Entry 6IRO (electron microscopy, 3.40 A resolution); this record covers chains E and I of the 11 polymer chains in the assembly.

Chain E:
Molecule: Histone H3
Source organism: Xenopus laevis
Reference sequence: A0A310TTQ1 (A0A310TTQ1_XENLA); residues 1-135 here correspond to UniProt positions 2-136 (UniProt number = residue number + 1)
Chain sequence (135 residues; numbered 1 to 135; the number before each row is that of its first residue):
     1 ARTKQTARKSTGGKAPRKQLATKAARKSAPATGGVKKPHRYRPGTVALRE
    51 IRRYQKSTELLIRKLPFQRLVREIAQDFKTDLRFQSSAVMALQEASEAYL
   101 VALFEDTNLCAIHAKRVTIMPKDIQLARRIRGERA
Unresolved in the structure: 1-39, 135

Chain I:
Molecule: 167-nt DNA strand
Source organism: Escherichia coli K-12
Sequence (167 nucleotides; each row starts with the number of its first residue):
     1 CTCGAGAATCCCGGTGCCGAGGCCGCTCAATTGGTCGTAGACAGCTCTAG
    51 CACCGCTTAAACGCACGTACGCGCTGTCCCCCGCGTTTTAACCGCCAAGG
   101 GGATTACTCCCTAGTCTCCAGGCACGTGTCAGATATATACATCCGATAGC
   151 TTGTCGAGAAGTACTAG
Unresolved in the structure: 1, 148-167

Interface between chain E and chain I:
Residue-residue contacts - 18 pairs, chain E then chain I:
  Tyr41(E) - DC144(I)  phosphate contact
  Arg42(E) - DA69(I)  salt bridge to the phosphate
  Arg42(E) - DC144(I)  hydrogen bond to the phosphate
  Arg42(E) - DG145(I)  phosphate contact
  Thr45(E) - DC143(I)  phosphate contact
  Thr45(E) - DC144(I)  hydrogen bond to the phosphate
  Arg63(E) - DA60(I)  sugar contact
  Arg63(E) - DA61(I)  phosphate contact
  Arg72(E) - DC51(I)  salt bridge to the phosphate
  Arg83(E) - DG50(I)  phosphate contact
  Arg83(E) - DC51(I)  phosphate contact
  Phe84(E) - DG50(I)  sugar contact
  Phe84(E) - DC51(I)  hydrogen bond to the phosphate
  Gln85(E) - DG50(I)  phosphate contact
  Ser86(E) - DG50(I)  phosphate contact
  Arg116(E) - DG71(I)  phosphate contact
  Val117(E) - DG71(I)  hydrogen bond to the phosphate
  Thr118(E) - DG71(I)  hydrogen bond to the phosphate
Interface residues without a listed pair, chain E (16 interface residues in all): Arg40, Pro43, Leu82, Met120
Interface residues without a listed pair, chain I (12 interface residues in all): DT68, DC70, DC72

Summary:
16 residues of chain E face 12 of chain I across their interface; the contacts include 5 hydrogen bonds and 2
salt bridges. Polar contacts include Arg42(E)-DC144(I), Thr45(E)-DC144(I) and Phe84(E)-DC51(I).
Here chain E is Histone H3 (Xenopus laevis) and chain I is a 167-nt DNA strand (Escherichia coli K-12). Entry
6IRO (the crosslinked complex of ISWI-nucleosome in the ADP-bound state) was determined by electron
microscopy, deposited together with 6JYL and 6K1P.
